1YP4 - chains A and B of the 4 polymer chains in the assembly; structure by X-ray diffraction, 2.30 A resolution.

[Chain A (and B)]
Name: Glucose-1-phosphate adenylyltransferase small subunit
Organism: Solanum tuberosum
Notes: EC 2.7.7.27; chain B of this document is another copy of the same molecule, construct and numbering; everything in this record applies to it too
UniProt: P23509 (GLGS_SOLTU); residues 2-451 here correspond to UniProt positions 72-521 (UniProt number = residue number + 70)
Sequence (451 residues; each row starts with the number of its first residue):
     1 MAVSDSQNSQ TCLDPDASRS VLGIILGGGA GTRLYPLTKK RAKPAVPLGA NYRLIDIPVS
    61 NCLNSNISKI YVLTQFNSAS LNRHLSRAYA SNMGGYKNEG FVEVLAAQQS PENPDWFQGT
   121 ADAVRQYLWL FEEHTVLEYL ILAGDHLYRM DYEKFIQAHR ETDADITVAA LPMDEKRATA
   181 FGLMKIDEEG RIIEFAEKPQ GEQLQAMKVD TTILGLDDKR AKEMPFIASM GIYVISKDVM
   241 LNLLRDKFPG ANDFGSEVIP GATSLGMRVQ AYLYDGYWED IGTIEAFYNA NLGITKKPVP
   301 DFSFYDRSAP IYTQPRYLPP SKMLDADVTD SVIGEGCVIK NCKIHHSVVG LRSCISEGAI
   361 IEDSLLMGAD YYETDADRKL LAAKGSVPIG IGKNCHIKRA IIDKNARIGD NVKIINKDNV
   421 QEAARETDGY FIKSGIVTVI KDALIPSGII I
Not modelled in the structure: 1-10, 91-99 (chain B: 1-11, 94-97, 114-116)
Differences from the reference sequence: initiating methionine (1)
Small-molecule neighbours: ADP (adenosine-5'-diphosphate): Leu26, Gly27, Gly28, Gly29, Lys43, Leu73, Thr74, Gln75, Gln118, Gly119, Thr120, Ala123, Ala143, Gly144, Asp145, Glu197, Asp253, Phe254, Gly255, Ser256
UniProt features mapped onto this chain:
  - region: Thr374 to Lys384 (Allosteric regulation)
  - binding site (substrate): Lys198
What the authors report for this chain:
  - binding site for adenosine-5'-diphosphate-glucose: Arg33, Lys43, Glu197, Lys198, Ser229, Asp280
  - conformationally variable residues (domain motion, order/disorder transition): Glu112 to Phe117, Glu197, Lys198
  - catalytic residues: Asp145, Lys198, Asp280 (proposed by the authors, not directly observed)
  - mutagenesis - D145N: decreased catalytic activity (citing earlier work)

[How chain A and chain B interact]
Residue-residue contacts - 59 pairs, chain A then chain B:
  Tyr52(A) with Leu318(B); Pro319(B)
  Ile294(A) with Lys322(B)
  Pro300(A) with Lys322(B)
  Tyr305(A) with Tyr317(B); Leu318(B), hydrophobic; Pro319(B); Tyr372(B), hydrophobic
  Arg307(A) with Tyr372(B); Thr374(B)
  Tyr312(A) with Tyr317(B), hydrophobic
  Thr313(A) with Tyr317(B)
  Tyr317(A) with Tyr305(B); Tyr312(B), hydrophobic; Thr313(B)
  Pro319(A) with Tyr52(B); Tyr305(B)
  Pro320(A) with Gly49(B); Asn51(B); Ile333(B); Gly334(B)
  Ser321(A) with Ser331(B); Val332(B); Ile333(B), hydrogen bond (backbone-backbone)
  Lys322(A) with Ser331(B); Val332(B)
  Met323(A) with Met323(B), hydrophobic; Val328(B), hydrophobic; Thr329(B); Asp330(B), hydrogen bond (backbone-backbone); Ser331(B), hydrogen bond (backbone-backbone); Ile333(B), hydrophobic
  Leu324(A) with Lys297(B); Val328(B); Thr329(B); Asp330(B), hydrogen bond (backbone-backbone)
  Asp325(A) with Val328(B); Thr329(B)
  Ala326(A) with Ala326(B); Asp327(B); Val328(B), hydrogen bond (backbone-backbone)
  Asp327(A) with Ala326(B); Asp327(B)
  Val328(A) with Met323(B), hydrophobic; Leu324(B); Asp325(B); Ala326(B), hydrogen bond (backbone-backbone)
  Thr329(A) with Met323(B); Leu324(B)
  Asp330(A) with Met323(B), hydrogen bond (backbone-backbone); Leu324(B), hydrogen bond (backbone-backbone)
  Ser331(A) with Ser321(B); Lys322(B); Met323(B), hydrogen bond (backbone-backbone)
  Val332(A) with Ser321(B)
  Ile333(A) with Pro320(B); Ser321(B), hydrogen bond (backbone-backbone); Met323(B), hydrophobic
  Tyr372(A) with Tyr305(B), hydrophobic
Interface residues without a listed pair, chain A (33 interface residues in all): Gly49, Ala50, Asn51, Lys297, Ile311, Pro315, Leu318, Gly334, Thr374
Interface residues without a listed pair, chain B (32 interface residues in all): Ala50, Arg307, Ile311, Pro315, Arg316

[Summary]
The interface between chain A and chain B involves 33 residues on one side and 32 on the other, with 10
hydrogen bonds. Backbone hydrogen bonds pair Ser321(A)-Ile333(B), Met323(A)-Asp330(B) and Met323(A)-Ser331(B).
Ligands of chain A: ADP. From the paper: catalytic residues Asp145(A), Lys198(A) and Asp280(A); D145N of chain
A reduces catalytic activity.
Both chains are Glucose-1-phosphate adenylyltransferase small subunit (Solanum tuberosum). Entry 1YP4 (Crystal
structure of potato tuber ADP-glucose pyrophosphorylase in complex with ADP-glucose) was determined by X-ray
diffraction, deposited together with 1YP2 and 1YP3.
